8B14 - chains A and B; structure by electron microscopy, 2.60 A resolution.

Chain A:
Protein: FhuA iron-ferrichrome transporter
Source organism: Escherichia coli
Notes: engineered mutation(s): Presence of an Histag after P405, added residues : SHHHHHHGS
Reference sequence: P06971 (FHUA_ECOLI); the construct has insertions or renumbered stretches relative to UniProt, so the offset changes along the chain: 1-405 = UniProt 34-438; 415-723 = UniProt 439-747
Chain sequence (723 residues; row label = number of the first residue in the row):
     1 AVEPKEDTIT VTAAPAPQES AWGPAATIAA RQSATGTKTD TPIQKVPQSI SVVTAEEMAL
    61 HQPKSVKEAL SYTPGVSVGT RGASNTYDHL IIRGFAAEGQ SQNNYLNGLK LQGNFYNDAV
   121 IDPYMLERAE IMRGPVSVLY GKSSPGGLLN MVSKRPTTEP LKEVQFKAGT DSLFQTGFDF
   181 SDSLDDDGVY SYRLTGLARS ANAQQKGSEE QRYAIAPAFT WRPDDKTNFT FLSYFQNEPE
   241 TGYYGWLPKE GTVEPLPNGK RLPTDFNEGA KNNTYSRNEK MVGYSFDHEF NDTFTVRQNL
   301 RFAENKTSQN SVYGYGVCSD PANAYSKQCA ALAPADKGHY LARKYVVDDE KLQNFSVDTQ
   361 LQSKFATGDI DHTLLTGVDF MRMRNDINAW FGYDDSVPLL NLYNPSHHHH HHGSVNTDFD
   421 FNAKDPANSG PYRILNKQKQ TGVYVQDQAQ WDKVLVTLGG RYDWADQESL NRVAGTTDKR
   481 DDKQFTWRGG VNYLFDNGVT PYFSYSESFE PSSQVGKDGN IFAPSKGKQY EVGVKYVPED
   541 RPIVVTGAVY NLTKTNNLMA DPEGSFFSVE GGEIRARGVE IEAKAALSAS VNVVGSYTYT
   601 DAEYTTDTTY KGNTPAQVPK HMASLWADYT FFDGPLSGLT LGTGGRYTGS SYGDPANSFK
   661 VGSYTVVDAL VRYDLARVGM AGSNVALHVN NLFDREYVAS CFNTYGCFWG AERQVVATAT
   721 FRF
Unresolved in the structure: 1-17, 406-415
Sequence notes: insertion (406-414)
Curated features (UniProtKB/Swiss-Prot):
  - motif: Asp7 to Ala14 (TonB box), Gly706 to Phe723 (TonB C-terminal box)
  - binding site (ferrichrome): Arg81, Gln100, Phe115, Tyr116, Tyr244 to Trp246, Tyr313 to Tyr315, Phe391, Ala711
  - site: Pro542 (Interaction with phage T5 RBP-pb5)
Disulfide bonds: Cys318-Cys329, Cys701-Cys707
Residues lining bound ligands: lipopolysaccharide (LU9; [(2R,3S,4R,5R,6R)-2-[[(2R,4R,5R,6R)-6-[(1R)-1,2-bis(oxidanyl)ethyl]-4-[(2R,4R,5R,6R)-6-[(1R)-1,2-bis(oxidanyl)ethyl]-2-carboxy-4,5-bis(oxidanyl)oxan-2-yl]oxy-2-carboxy-5-oxidanyl-oxan-2-yl]oxymethyl]-5-[[(3R)-3-dodecanoyloxytetradecanoyl]amino]-4-(3-nonanoyloxypropanoyloxy)-6-[[(2R,3S,4R,5R,6R)-3-oxidanyl-4-[(3S)-3-oxidanyltetradecanoyl]oxy-5-[[(3R)-3-oxidanyltridecanoyl]amino]-6-phosphonatooxy-oxan-2-yl]methoxy]oxan-3-yl] phosphate): Phe231, Val282, Gly283, Tyr284, Gln298, Leu300, Phe302, Glu304, Lys351, Gln353, Phe355, Val357, Phe380, Arg382, Arg384, Asp386, Leu435, Lys437, Lys439, Arg472
Reported in the primary citation:
  - binding site for decylamine-N,N-dimethyl-N-oxide: Tyr116

Chain B:
Protein: pb5 bacteriophage T5 receptor binding protein
Source organism: Escherichia phage T5
Notes: engineered mutation(s): Presence of an Histag in C-ter position
Reference sequence: P23207 (RBP5_BPT5); residues 1-640 here = UniProt positions 1-640
Chain sequence (640 residues; numbered 1 to 640; the number before each row is that of its first residue):
     1 MSFFAGKLNN KSILSLRRGS GGDTNQHINP DSQTIFHSDM SHVIITETHS TGLRLDQGAG
    61 DYYWSEMPSR VTQLHNNDPN RVVLTEIEFS DGSRHMLSGM SMGVGAKAYG IINPQIMSQG
   121 GLKTQITASA DLSLDVGYFN TGTSGTIPQK LRDGTGCQHM FGAFSGRRGF ASSAMYLGGA
   181 ALYKSAWSGS GYVVADAGTL TIPSDYVRHP GARNFGFNAI YVRGRSCNRV LYGMEGPNYT
   241 TGGAVQGASS SGALNFTYNP SNPESPKYSV GFARADPTNY AYWESMGDPN DSANGPIGIY
   301 SEHLGIYPSK ITWYVTNLVY NGSGYNIDGG LFNGNDIKLS PREFIIKGVN VNNTSWKFIN
   361 FIEKNFNVGN RADFRDVGCN LSKDSPSTGI SGIATFGLPT TESNNAPSIK GGNVGGLHAN
   421 VVSIYNFLPS ASWYVSSNPP KIGNNYGDVW SENLLPLRLL GGSGSTILSG NIVFQGNGSV
   481 HVGTVGLDLN SSRNGAIVCT MEFIDDTWLS AGGIGCFNPT EMLSQGAEYG DSRFRIGGNT
   541 INKKLHQILS LPAGEYVPFF TIKGTVVNAC KLQAAAYNPT PYWVSGLPGS VGQTGYYTLT
   601 YYMRNDGNNN ISIWLDSSMS NIIGMKACLP NIKLIIQRLT
Unresolved in the structure: 1-37, 333-352, 365-371, 427-455
Curated features (UniProtKB/Swiss-Prot):
  - region: Lys571 to Thr580 (Interaction with host FhuA)
  - site: Gly166 (Interaction with host FhuA receptor)

Chain A / chain B interface:
Pairs across the interface - 100 pairs, chain A then chain B:
  Phe115(A) - Gln115(B)
  Trp246(A) - Phe170(B)  hydrophobic
  Tyr313(A) - Ala171(B)
  Tyr315(A) - Arg167(B)  hydrogen bond
  Tyr315(A) - Phe170(B)  hydrogen bond (side chain-backbone)
  Pro321(A) - Asn262(B)
  Pro321(A) - Ser265(B)
  Pro321(A) - Pro266(B)
  Ala322(A) - Arg167(B)
  Ala322(A) - Glu264(B)
  Tyr325(A) - Leu177(B)  hydrophobic
  Tyr325(A) - Gly191(B)
  Tyr325(A) - Tyr192(B)
  Tyr325(A) - Val193(B)  hydrogen bond (backbone-backbone)
  Tyr325(A) - Tyr258(B)
  Tyr325(A) - Tyr268(B)
  Ser326(A) - Gly191(B)
  Lys327(A) - Trp187(B)
  Lys327(A) - Gly189(B)
  Lys327(A) - Ser190(B)
  Lys327(A) - Gly191(B)  hydrogen bond (backbone-backbone)
  Lys327(A) - Tyr192(B)
  Lys327(A) - Val193(B)
  Ala330(A) - Val193(B)  hydrophobic
  Lys344(A) - Phe170(B)  hydrogen bond (side chain-backbone)
  Lys344(A) - Ala171(B)  hydrogen bond (side chain-backbone)
  Phe391(A) - Pro114(B)  hydrophobic
  Gly392(A) - Ala171(B)
  Tyr393(A) - Ile112(B)
  Tyr393(A) - Ala171(B)
  Tyr393(A) - Ser173(B)
  Tyr393(A) - Met175(B)  hydrophobic
  Asp394(A) - Ala171(B)
  Asp394(A) - Ser173(B)  hydrogen bond (side chain-backbone)
  Asp394(A) - Tyr192(B)  hydrogen bond
  Asp395(A) - Gly191(B)
  Asp425(A) - Ser524(B)
  Pro426(A) - Leu523(B)
  Pro426(A) - Gln525(B)
  Ala427(A) - Tyr176(B)
  Ala427(A) - Ser190(B)  hydrogen bond (backbone-side chain)
  Ala427(A) - Leu523(B)  hydrophobic
  Ala427(A) - Ser524(B)
  Pro431(A) - Asn578(B)
  Tyr432(A) - Pro114(B)
  Tyr432(A) - Gln115(B)
  Ile434(A) - Ala575(B)
  Ser469(A) - Ala575(B)
  Asn471(A) - Ala575(B)
  Asn471(A) - Asn578(B)
  Val473(A) - Asn578(B)
  Ala474(A) - Leu587(B)
  Ala474(A) - Pro588(B)
  Ala474(A) - Gly589(B)
  Thr476(A) - Ala574(B)
  Thr476(A) - Ala575(B)
  Thr476(A) - Gly589(B)
  Thr476(A) - Ser590(B)
  Asp478(A) - Ala574(B)
  Asp478(A) - Ala575(B)  hydrogen bond (side chain-backbone)
  Asp478(A) - Ala576(B)  hydrogen bond (side chain-backbone)
  Gln514(A) - Ile116(B)
  Val515(A) - Ala574(B)  hydrophobic
  Val515(A) - Ala576(B)  hydrophobic
  Val515(A) - Tyr577(B)  hydrophobic
  Gly516(A) - Leu572(B)
  Lys517(A) - Leu572(B)
  Gly519(A) - Leu572(B)
  Ala560(A) - Arg168(B)
  Pro562(A) - Thr240(B)
  Glu563(A) - Asn238(B)  hydrogen bond (backbone-side chain)
  Glu563(A) - Thr240(B)
  Gly564(A) - Phe164(B)
  Gly564(A) - Asn238(B)  hydrogen bond (backbone-side chain)
  Gly564(A) - Tyr239(B)
  Gly564(A) - Thr240(B)  hydrogen bond (backbone-side chain)
  Ser565(A) - Gln119(B)
  Ser565(A) - Tyr239(B)
  Phe566(A) - Met117(B)
  Phe566(A) - Gln119(B)  hydrogen bond (backbone-side chain)
  Phe566(A) - Phe164(B)  hydrophobic
  Phe566(A) - Ser165(B)
  Phe566(A) - Gly166(B)
  Phe566(A) - Arg167(B)
  Phe566(A) - Arg168(B)  hydrogen bond (backbone-side chain)
  Phe566(A) - Tyr239(B)
  Phe566(A) - Lys267(B)
  Phe567(A) - Ile111(B)  hydrophobic
  Phe567(A) - Met117(B)  hydrophobic
  Phe567(A) - Gln119(B)
  Phe567(A) - Arg168(B)
  Phe567(A) - Leu572(B)  hydrophobic
  Phe567(A) - Tyr577(B)  hydrophobic
  Ser568(A) - Arg168(B)  hydrogen bond
  Tyr610(A) - Pro263(B)  hydrophobic
  Tyr610(A) - Glu264(B)
  Phe702(A) - Phe170(B)  hydrophobic
  Asn703(A) - Glu264(B)  hydrogen bond
  Tyr705(A) - Arg167(B)  hydrogen bond
  Tyr705(A) - Glu264(B)
Also at the interface, not in a pair above, chain A (51 interface residues in all): Ala324, Leu470, Gly475, Thr477, Met559, Ala656
Also at the interface, not in a pair above, chain B (56 interface residues in all): Asn113, Ser118, Gly169, Ser172, Ser188, Val194, Lys571, Gln573
From the paper, about this interface:
  - residue pairs: Phe566(A)-Gly166(B)

Summary:
51 residues of chain A face 56 of chain B across their interface; the contacts include 19 hydrogen bonds.
Polar pairs include Tyr315(A)-Arg167(B), Tyr315(A)-Phe170(B) and Lys344(A)-Phe170(B). The authors report a
contact between Phe566(A) and Gly166(B). Ligands of chain A: lipopolysaccharide. From the paper: a binding
site for decylamine-N,N-dimethyl-N-oxide at Tyr116(A).
Chain A is FhuA iron-ferrichrome transporter (Escherichia coli) and chain B is pb5 bacteriophage T5 receptor
binding protein (Escherichia phage T5); the structure, T5 Receptor Binding Protein pb5 in complex with its E.
coli receptor FhuA, was determined by electron microscopy.
